Entry 4QV3 (X-ray diffraction, 3.00 A resolution); this record covers chains D and E of the 28 polymer chains in the assembly.

[Chain D]
Name: Proteasome subunit alpha type-5
Organism: Saccharomyces cerevisiae
Notes: EC 3.4.25.1
UniProtKB: P32379 (PSA5_YEAST); residues -7 to 252 here correspond to UniProt positions 1-260 (UniProt number = residue number + 8)
Sequence (260 residues; numbered -7 to 252; the number before each row is that of its first residue; numbers below 1 keep their minus sign (Met-7 is residue -7)):
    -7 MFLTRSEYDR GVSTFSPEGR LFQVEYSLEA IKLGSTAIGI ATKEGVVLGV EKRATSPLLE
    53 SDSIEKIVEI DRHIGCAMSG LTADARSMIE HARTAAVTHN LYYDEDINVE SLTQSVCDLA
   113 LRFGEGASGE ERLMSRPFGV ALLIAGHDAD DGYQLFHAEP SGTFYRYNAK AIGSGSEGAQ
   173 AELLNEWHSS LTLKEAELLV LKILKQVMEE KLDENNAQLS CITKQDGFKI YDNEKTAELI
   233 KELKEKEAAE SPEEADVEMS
Unresolved in the structure: -7 to 0, 118-124, 243-252

[Chain E]
Name: Proteasome subunit alpha type-6
Organism: Saccharomyces cerevisiae
Notes: EC 3.4.25.1
UniProtKB: P40302 (PSA6_YEAST); residues 0-233 here correspond to UniProt positions 1-234 (UniProt number = residue number + 1)
Sequence (234 residues; row label = number of the first residue in the row; numbering starts at 0):
     0 MFRNNYDGDT VTFSPTGRLF QVEYALEAIK QGSVTVGLRS NTHAVLVALK RNADELSSYQ
    60 KKIIKCDEHM GLSLAGLAPD ARVLSNYLRQ QCNYSSLVFN RKLAVERAGH LLCDKAQKNT
   120 QSYGGRPYGV GLLIIGYDKS GAHLLEFQPS GNVTELYGTA IGARSQGAKT YLERTLDTFI
   180 KIDGNPDELI KAGVEAISQS LRDESLTVDN LSIAIVGKDT PFTIYDGEAV AKYI
Unresolved in the structure: 0-2
Swiss-Prot annotation at these positions:
  - modified residue: Ser13 (Phosphoserine)
  - cross-link: Lys190 (Glycyl lysine isopeptide (Lys-Gly) (interchain with G-Cter in ubiquitin))

[Chain D / chain E interface]
Residue-residue contacts - 40 pairs, chain D then chain E:
  Ser5(D) - Arg125(E)
  Thr6(D) - Gly7(E)
  Thr6(D) - Gln20(E)
  Phe7(D) - Gln20(E)  hydrogen bond (backbone-side chain)
  Phe7(D) - Tyr23(E)
  Phe7(D) - Leu76(E)  hydrophobic
  Phe7(D) - Arg125(E)
  Phe7(D) - Pro126(E)
  Phe7(D) - Gly128(E)
  Ser8(D) - Tyr23(E)
  Pro9(D) - Tyr23(E)  hydrophobic
  Pro9(D) - Glu26(E)
  Glu10(D) - Glu26(E)
  Glu10(D) - Gln30(E)
  Gly11(D) - Tyr23(E)
  Gly11(D) - Ala27(E)
  Leu13(D) - Arg125(E)
  Gln106(D) - Arg81(E)  hydrogen bond
  Asp110(D) - Arg81(E)  salt bridge
  Leu113(D) - Pro78(E)  hydrophobic
  Ser153(D) - Pro78(E)
  Gly154(D) - Pro78(E)
  Thr155(D) - Gln59(E)
  Phe156(D) - Gln59(E)
  Tyr157(D) - Arg50(E)
  Tyr157(D) - Ala52(E)
  Tyr157(D) - Ser56(E)
  Tyr157(D) - Ser57(E)
  Tyr157(D) - Gln59(E)
  Arg158(D) - Ser56(E)
  Arg158(D) - Ser57(E)  hydrogen bond (backbone-backbone)
  Tyr159(D) - Ala52(E)
  Tyr159(D) - Asp53(E)
  Tyr159(D) - Leu55(E)
  Tyr159(D) - Ser56(E)
  Asn160(D) - Leu55(E)  hydrogen bond (backbone-backbone)
  Ala161(D) - Leu55(E)
  Gln172(D) - Asp53(E)  hydrogen bond
  Gln172(D) - Leu55(E)
  Leu176(D) - Leu55(E)  hydrophobic
Other interface residues (no listed pair), chain D (27 interface residues in all): Arg2, Gly3, Glu117, Leu175, Trp179
Other interface residues (no listed pair), chain E (25 interface residues in all): Asp6, Ala24, Asn51, Glu54, Asp79, Gly123

[Summary]
Chain D and chain E form an interface of 27 and 25 residues respectively; the contacts include 5 hydrogen
bonds and 1 salt bridge. Polar pairs include Asp110(D)-Arg81(E), Phe7(D)-Gln20(E) and Gln106(D)-Arg81(E).
Here chain D is Proteasome subunit alpha type-5 and chain E is Proteasome subunit alpha type-6, both from
Saccharomyces cerevisiae. Entry 4QV3 (yCP beta5-M45V mutant) was determined by X-ray diffraction, deposited
together with 4QUX, 4QUY, 4QV0, 4QV1, 4QV4, 4QV5 and 42 further entries.
